6VBV - chains 2 and 8 of the 9 polymer chains in the assembly; structure by electron microscopy, 3.50 A resolution.

[Chain 2]
Molecule: Bardet-Biedl syndrome 2 protein homolog
From: Bos taurus
UniProtKB: Q32L13 (Q32L13_BOVIN); numbering as in UniProt (aligned over 1-721)
Chain sequence (721 residues; row label = number of the first residue in the row):
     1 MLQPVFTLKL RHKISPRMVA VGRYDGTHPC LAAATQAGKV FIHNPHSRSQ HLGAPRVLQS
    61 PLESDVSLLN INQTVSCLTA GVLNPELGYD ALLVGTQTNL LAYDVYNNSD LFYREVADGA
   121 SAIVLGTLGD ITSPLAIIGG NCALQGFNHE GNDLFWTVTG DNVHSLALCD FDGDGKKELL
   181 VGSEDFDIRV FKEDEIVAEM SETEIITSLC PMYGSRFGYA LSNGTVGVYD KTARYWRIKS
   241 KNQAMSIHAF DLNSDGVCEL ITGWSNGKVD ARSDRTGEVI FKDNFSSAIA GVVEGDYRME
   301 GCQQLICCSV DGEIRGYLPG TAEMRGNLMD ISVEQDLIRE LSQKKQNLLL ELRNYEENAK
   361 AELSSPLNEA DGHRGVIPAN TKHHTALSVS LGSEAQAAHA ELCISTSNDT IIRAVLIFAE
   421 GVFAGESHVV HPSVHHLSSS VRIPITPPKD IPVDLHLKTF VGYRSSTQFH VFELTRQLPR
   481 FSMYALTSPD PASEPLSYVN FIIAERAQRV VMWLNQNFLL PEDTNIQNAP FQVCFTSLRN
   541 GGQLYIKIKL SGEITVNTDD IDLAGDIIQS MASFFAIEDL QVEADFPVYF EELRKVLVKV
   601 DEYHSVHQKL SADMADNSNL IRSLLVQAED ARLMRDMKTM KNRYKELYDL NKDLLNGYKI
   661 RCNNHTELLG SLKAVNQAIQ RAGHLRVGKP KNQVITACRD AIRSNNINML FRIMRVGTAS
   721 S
Disordered / not traced: 1, 46-64, 320-337, 360-374, 393-397, 718-721
Metal / ion sites: Ca2+ site 1: Asp170, Asp174, Lys176, Glu178; Ca2+ site 2: Asp251, Asn253, Asp255, Val257, Glu259
Reported in the primary citation:
  - disease-associated variants - D170N (citing earlier work)

[Chain 8]
Molecule: Tetratricopeptide repeat domain 8
From: Bos taurus
UniProtKB: F1N4X0 (F1N4X0_BOVIN); residue numbers follow UniProt; this construct covers 1-501
Chain sequence (501 residues; each row starts with the number of its first residue):
     1 MEPLLLAWSY FRRRRFQLCA DLCTQMLEKS PCDQAAWILK ARALTEMVYV DEIDVDEEGI
    61 AEMILDENAI AQVPRPGTSL KLPGTNQTGG PSPAVRPVTQ AGRPITGFLR PSTQSGRPGT
   121 IEQAIKTPRT AYTARPIASS SGRFVRLGTA SMLTSPDGPF INLSRLNLAK YAQKPKLAKA
   181 LFEYIFHHEN DVKTALDLAA LSTEHSQYKD WWWKVQIGKC YYRLGLYREA EKQFKSALKQ
   241 QEMVDTFLYL AKVYISLDQP LTALNLFKQG LDKFPGEVTL LCGIARIYEE MNNISSATEY
   301 YKEVLKQDNT HVEAIACIGS NHFYTDQPEV ALRFYRRLLQ MGVYNCQLFN NLGLCCFYAQ
   361 QYDMTLTSFE RALSLAENEE EVADVWYNLG HVAVGTGDTN LAHQCFRLAL VSNNQHAEAY
   421 NNLAVLEMRR GHVEQAKALL QTASSLAPHM YEPHFNFATI SDKIGDLQRS YAAAKKSEAA
   481 FPDHVDTQHL IKQLEQHFAM L
Disordered / not traced: 82-89, 142-157, 500-501

[How chain 2 and chain 8 interact]
Residue-residue contacts (35):
  Leu68(2) with Gln72(8), hydrogen bond (backbone-backbone)
  Leu69(2) with Ile70(8); Ala71(8), hydrophobic
  Asn70(2) with Ala69(8), hydrogen bond (side chain-backbone); Ile70(8), hydrogen bond (backbone-backbone); Gln72(8), hydrogen bond
  Asn72(2) with Glu67(8), hydrogen bond (side chain-backbone)
  Tyr103(2) with Ile70(8); Ala71(8)
  Tyr106(2) with Arg75(8), hydrogen bond (backbone-side chain)
  Asn107(2) with Arg75(8); Thr78(8); Leu261(8)
  Asn108(2) with Thr78(8), hydrogen bond; Asp258(8), hydrogen bond (side chain-backbone)
  Ser109(2) with Thr262(8)
  Asp110(2) with Arg228(8), salt bridge; Gln259(8); Thr262(8)
  Tyr113(2) with Arg228(8)
  Glu115(2) with Lys232(8)
  Gln608(2) with Leu196(8); Tyr221(8), hydrogen bond
  Ala612(2) with Leu224(8), hydrophobic
  Ala615(2) with Leu224(8)
  Asp616(2) with Lys193(8)
  Asn619(2) with Leu224(8), hydrogen bond (side chain-backbone)
  Arg622(2) with Ala61(8); Leu65(8)
  Ser623(2) with Ser139(8)
  Leu625(2) with Leu65(8), hydrophobic
  Val626(2) with Ile60(8), hydrophobic; Leu65(8), hydrophobic
  Asp630(2) with Ile125(8)
  Leu633(2) with Glu122(8)
Interface residues without a listed pair, chain 2 (29 interface residues in all): Ser67, Ile71, Lys609, Asp613, Gln627, Glu629
Interface residues without a listed pair, chain 8 (33 interface residues in all): Asp66, Val73, Pro74, Ile121, Ser140, Asp197, Ala200, Ile217, Leu226, Glu229

[Summary]
29 residues of chain 2 and 33 residues of chain 8 are in contact, with 10 hydrogen bonds and 1 salt bridge.
Polar pairs include Asp110(2)-Arg228(8), Asn70(2)-Ala69(8) and Asn70(2)-Gln72(8). Asp170(2), Asp174(2),
Lys176(2) and Glu178(2) coordinate Ca2+ site 1.
Chain 2 is Bardet-Biedl syndrome 2 protein homolog and chain 8 is Tetratricopeptide repeat domain 8, both from
Bos taurus; the structure, Structure of the bovine BBSome:ARL6:GTP complex, was determined by electron
microscopy together with 6VBU from the same study.
